5UE9 - chains A and B; structure by X-ray diffraction, 2.72 A resolution.

# Chain A
Name: Dihydroorotate dehydrogenase
Source organism: Lactococcus lactis subsp. lactis
Notes: EC 1.3.1.14
UniProtKB: A0A0V8EUT4 (A0A0V8EUT4_LACLL); residues 5-310 here correspond to UniProt positions 15-320 (UniProt number = residue number + 10)
Amino-acid sequence (306 residues; each row starts with the number of its first residue):
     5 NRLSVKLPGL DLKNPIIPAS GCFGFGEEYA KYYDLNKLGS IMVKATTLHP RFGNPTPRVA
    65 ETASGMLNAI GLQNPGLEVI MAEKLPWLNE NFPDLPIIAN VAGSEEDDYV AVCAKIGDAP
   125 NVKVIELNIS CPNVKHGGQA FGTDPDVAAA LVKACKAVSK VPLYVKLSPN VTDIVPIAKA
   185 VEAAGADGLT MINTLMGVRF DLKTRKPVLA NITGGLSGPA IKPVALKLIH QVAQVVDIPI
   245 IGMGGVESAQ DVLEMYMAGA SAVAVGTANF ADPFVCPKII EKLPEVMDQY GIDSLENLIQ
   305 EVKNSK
Small-molecule neighbours:
  - FMN (flavin mononucleotide): Ala-23, Ser-24, Gly-25, Cys-26, Lys-48, Ala-49, Met-70, Asn-72, Ile-74, Leu-76, Asn-104, Asn-132, Lys-170, Ile-196, Asn-197, Thr-198, Ser-221, Gly-222, Ile-225, Met-247, Gly-248, Gly-249, Val-250, Val-269, Gly-270, Thr-271, Phe-274
  - orotic acid (ORO): Lys-48, Asn-72, Ala-73, Ile-74, Gly-75, Leu-76, Asn-132, Ser-134, Asn-197, Thr-198, Gly-219

# Chain B
Name: Dihydroorotate dehydrogenase B (NAD(+)), electron transfer subunit
Source organism: Lactococcus lactis subsp. lactis
UniProtKB: A0A0V8EGX5 (A0A0V8EGX5_LACLL); residues 1-262 here = UniProt positions 1-262
Amino-acid sequence (262 residues; numbered 1 to 262; the number before each row is that of its first residue):
     1 MPKLQEMMTI VSQREVASNI FEMVLKGELV EEMDLPGQFL HLAVPNASML LRRPISISSW
    61 DKVAKTCTIL YRIGDETSGT YEISKLQSGA KIDVMGPLGN GFPVDEVVST DKILIVGGGI
   121 GVPPLYELAK QLEEKNCQMT ILLGFASEKV KILEKEFAEL KNVSLKIATD DGSYGTKGHV
   181 GMLMEEIDFE VDALYTCGAP AMLKAVAKKY EQLERLYISM ESRMACGIGA CYACVEHDKE
   241 DENHALKVCE DGPVFLGKQL LL
Metal / ion sites: 2Fe-2S cluster Fe: Cys-226, Cys-231, Cys-234, Cys-249
Small-molecule neighbours:
  - FAD (flavin-adenine dinucleotide): Phe-39, Leu-51, Arg-52, Arg-53, Pro-54, Ile-55, Ser-56, Leu-70, Tyr-71, Arg-72, Gly-74, Thr-77, Ser-78, Gly-79, Thr-80, Ile-120, Pro-123, Met-220, Glu-221, Ser-222, Arg-223, Met-224, Pro-253
  - 2Fe-2S cluster (FES): Met-224, Ala-225, Cys-226, Gly-227, Gly-229, Ala-230, Cys-231, Tyr-232, Ala-233, Cys-234, Lys-247, Cys-249

# Interface between chain A and chain B
Residue-residue contacts (52; chain A residue first):
  Gly-25(A) / Cys-231(B)
  Phe-27(A) / Ala-230(B)
  Gly-28(A) / Ala-230(B)
  Gly-28(A) / Tyr-232(B)
  Phe-29(A) / Tyr-232(B)
  Glu-32(A) / Ile-228(B)
  Glu-32(A) / Gly-229(B)
  Glu-32(A) / Ala-230(B)
  Glu-32(A) / Lys-247(B)  salt bridge
  Tyr-33(A) / Cys-226(B)
  Tyr-33(A) / Ile-228(B)  hydrophobic
  Tyr-33(A) / Ala-230(B)  hydrophobic
  Lys-35(A) / Leu-4(B)
  Lys-35(A) / Glu-250(B)  salt bridge
  Tyr-36(A) / Leu-4(B)  hydrophobic
  Tyr-36(A) / Met-95(B)
  Tyr-36(A) / Leu-98(B)
  Tyr-36(A) / Ile-228(B)
  Lys-48(A) / Tyr-232(B)
  Phe-56(A) / Val-235(B)  hydrophobic
  Phe-56(A) / His-237(B)
  Phe-56(A) / Asn-243(B)
  Phe-56(A) / Ala-245(B)  hydrophobic
  Thr-60(A) / Ala-233(B)
  Thr-60(A) / Val-235(B)
  Pro-61(A) / Arg-223(B)
  Arg-62(A) / Tyr-232(B)  hydrogen bond (side chain-backbone)
  Arg-62(A) / Ala-233(B)
  Arg-62(A) / Val-235(B)
  Val-63(A) / Met-224(B)
  Val-63(A) / Ala-233(B)  hydrophobic
  Glu-65(A) / Met-49(B)
  Glu-65(A) / Leu-50(B)  hydrogen bond (side chain-backbone)
  Glu-65(A) / Leu-51(B)  hydrogen bond (side chain-backbone)
  Glu-65(A) / Arg-53(B)  salt bridge
  Thr-66(A) / Ser-48(B)
  Ala-67(A) / Ser-48(B)
  Ser-68(A) / Ser-48(B)  hydrogen bond (backbone-backbone)
  Met-70(A) / Leu-51(B)  hydrophobic
  Ile-74(A) / Cys-231(B)
  Gln-77(A) / Tyr-232(B)
  Gln-77(A) / Val-235(B)
  Gln-77(A) / Ala-245(B)
  Pro-223(A) / Leu-50(B)
  Glu-251(A) / Leu-50(B)
  Phe-274(A) / Arg-52(B)
  Phe-274(A) / Ala-225(B)
  Phe-274(A) / Cys-226(B)  hydrophobic
  Phe-274(A) / Cys-231(B)  hydrophobic
  Ala-275(A) / Leu-50(B)
  Ala-275(A) / Arg-52(B)  hydrogen bond (backbone-side chain)
  Pro-277(A) / Met-95(B)  hydrophobic
Interface residues without a listed pair, chain A (29 interface residues in all): Ala-64, Gly-69, Phe-278
Interface residues without a listed pair, chain B (29 interface residues in all): Gln-5, Ala-47, Glu-236, His-244

# In short
The chain A/chain B interface involves 29 residues from each chain, with 5 hydrogen bonds and 3 salt bridges.
Polar pairs include Glu-32(A)/Lys-247(B), Lys-35(A)/Glu-250(B) and Glu-65(A)/Arg-53(B). Chain A binds flavin
mononucleotide and orotic acid. Ligands of chain B: flavin-adenine dinucleotide and 2Fe-2S cluster.
Chain A is Dihydroorotate dehydrogenase and chain B is Dihydroorotate dehydrogenase B (NAD(+)), electron
transfer subunit, both from Lactococcus lactis subsp. lactis; the structure, WT DHODB with orotate bound, was
determined by X-ray diffraction.
